Entry 9N5G (X-ray diffraction, 3.15 A resolution); this record covers chains A and I of the 13 polymer chains in the assembly.

# Chain A
Name: DNA-directed RNA polymerase II subunit RPB1
Source organism: Saccharomyces cerevisiae S288C
Notes: EC 2.7.7.6
UniProtKB: P04050 (RPB1_YEAST); numbering as in UniProt (aligned over 1-1733)
Amino-acid sequence (1733 residues; row label = number of the first residue in the row):
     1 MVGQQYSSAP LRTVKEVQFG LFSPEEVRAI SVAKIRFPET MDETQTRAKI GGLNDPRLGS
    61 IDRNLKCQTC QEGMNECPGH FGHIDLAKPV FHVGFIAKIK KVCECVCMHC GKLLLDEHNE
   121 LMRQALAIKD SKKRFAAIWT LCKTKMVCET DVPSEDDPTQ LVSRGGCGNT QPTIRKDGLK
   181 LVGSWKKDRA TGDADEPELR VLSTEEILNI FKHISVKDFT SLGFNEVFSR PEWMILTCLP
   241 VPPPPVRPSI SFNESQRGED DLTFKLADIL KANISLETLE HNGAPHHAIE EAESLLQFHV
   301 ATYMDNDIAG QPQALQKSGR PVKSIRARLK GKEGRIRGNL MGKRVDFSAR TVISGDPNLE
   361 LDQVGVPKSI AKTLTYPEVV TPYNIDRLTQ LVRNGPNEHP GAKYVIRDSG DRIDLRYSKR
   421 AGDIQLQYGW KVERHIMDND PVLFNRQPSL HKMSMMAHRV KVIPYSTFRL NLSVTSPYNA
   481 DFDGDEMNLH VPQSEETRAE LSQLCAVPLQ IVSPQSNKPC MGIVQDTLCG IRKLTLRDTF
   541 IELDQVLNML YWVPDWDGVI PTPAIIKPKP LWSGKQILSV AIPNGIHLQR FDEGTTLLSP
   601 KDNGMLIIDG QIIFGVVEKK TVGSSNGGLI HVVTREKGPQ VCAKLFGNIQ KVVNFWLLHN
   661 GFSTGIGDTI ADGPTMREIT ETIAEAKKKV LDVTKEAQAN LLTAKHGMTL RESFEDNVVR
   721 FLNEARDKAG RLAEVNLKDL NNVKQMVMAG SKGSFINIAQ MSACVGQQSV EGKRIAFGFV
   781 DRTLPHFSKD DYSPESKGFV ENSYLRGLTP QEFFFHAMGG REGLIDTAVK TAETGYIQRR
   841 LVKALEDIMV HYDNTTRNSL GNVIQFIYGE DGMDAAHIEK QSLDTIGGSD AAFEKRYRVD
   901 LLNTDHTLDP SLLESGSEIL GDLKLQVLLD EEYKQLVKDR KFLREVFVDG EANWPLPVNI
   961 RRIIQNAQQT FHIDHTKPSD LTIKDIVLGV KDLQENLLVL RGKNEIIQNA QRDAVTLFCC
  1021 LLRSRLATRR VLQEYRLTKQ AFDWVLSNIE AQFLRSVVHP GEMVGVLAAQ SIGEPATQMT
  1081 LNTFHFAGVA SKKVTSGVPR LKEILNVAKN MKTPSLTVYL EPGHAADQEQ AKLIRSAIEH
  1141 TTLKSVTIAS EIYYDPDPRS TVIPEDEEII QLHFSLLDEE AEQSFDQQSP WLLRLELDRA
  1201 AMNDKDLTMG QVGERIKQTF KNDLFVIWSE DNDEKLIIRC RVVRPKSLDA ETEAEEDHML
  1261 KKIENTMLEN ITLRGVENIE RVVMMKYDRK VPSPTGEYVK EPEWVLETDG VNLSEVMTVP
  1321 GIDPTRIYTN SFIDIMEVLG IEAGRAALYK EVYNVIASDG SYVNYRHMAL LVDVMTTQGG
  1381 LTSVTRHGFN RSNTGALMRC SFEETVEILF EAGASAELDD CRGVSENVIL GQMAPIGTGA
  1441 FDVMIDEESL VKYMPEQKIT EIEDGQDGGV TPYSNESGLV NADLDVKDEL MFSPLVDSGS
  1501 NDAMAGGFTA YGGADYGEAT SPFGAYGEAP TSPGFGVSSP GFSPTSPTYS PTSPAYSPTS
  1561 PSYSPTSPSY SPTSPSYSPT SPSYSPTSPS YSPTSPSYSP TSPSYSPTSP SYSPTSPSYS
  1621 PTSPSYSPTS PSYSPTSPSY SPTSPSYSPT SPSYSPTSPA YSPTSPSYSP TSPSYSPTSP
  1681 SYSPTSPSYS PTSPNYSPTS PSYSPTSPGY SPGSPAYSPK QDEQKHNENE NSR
Disordered / not traced: 1-2, 154-160, 187-198, 250-256, 1082-1091, 1177-1186, 1244-1256, 1447-1733
Disulfides: Cys105-Cys142
Ion coordination: Zn2+ site 1: Cys67, Cys70, Cys77, His80; Zn2+ site 2: Cys107, Cys148, Cys167; Mg2+: Asp483 (shared with 1 residue of chain R)
Small-molecule neighbours: ATP (adenosine-5'-triphosphate): Arg446, Pro448, Asn479, Asp481, Lys752, Thr827, Gln1078
Curated features (UniProtKB/Swiss-Prot):
  - region: Pro248 to Asp260 (Lid loop), Asn306 to Lys323 (Rudder loop), Pro810 to Glu822 (Bridging helix)
  - binding site (Zn(2+)): Cys67, Cys70, Cys77, His80, Cys107, Cys110, Cys148, Cys167
  - binding site (Mg(2+)): Asp481, Asp483, Asp485
  - modified residue: Thr1471 (Phosphothreonine)
  - cross-link (Glycyl lysine isopeptide (Lys-Gly)): Lys695 (interchain with G-Cter in ubiquitin), Lys1246 (interchain with G-Cter in ubiquitin), Lys1350 (interchain with G-Cter in ubiquitin)
  - natural variant: Ser1653 to Pro1659 (deletion: In strain: A364A)
  - mutagenesis: Lys1246 (K1246R: Impairs ubiquitination during transcription stress)

# Chain I
Name: DNA-directed RNA polymerase II subunit RPB9
Source organism: Saccharomyces cerevisiae S288C
UniProtKB: P27999 (RPB9_YEAST); residues 1-122 here = UniProt positions 1-122
Amino-acid sequence (122 residues; numbered 1 to 122; the number before each row is that of its first residue):
     1 MTTFRFCRDC NNMLYPREDK ENNRLLFECR TCSYVEEAGS PLVYRHELIT NIGETAGVVQ
    61 DIGSDPTLPR SDRECPKCHS RENVFFQSQQ RRKDTSMVLF FVCLSCSHIF TSDQKNKRTQ
   121 FS
Disordered / not traced: 1, 120-122
Ion coordination: Zn2+ site 1: Cys7, Cys10, Cys29, Cys32; Zn2+ site 2: Cys75, Cys103, Cys106
Curated features (UniProtKB/Swiss-Prot):
  - zinc finger: Cys7 to Cys32 (C4-type), Ser71 to Thr111 (TFIIS-type)
  - binding site (Zn(2+)): Cys7, Cys10, Cys29, Cys32, Cys75, Cys78, Cys103, Cys106
  - modified residue: Ser40 (Phosphoserine)

# How chain A and chain I interact
Contacting residue pairs (58):
  Ala697(A) - Met97(I)
  Gln698(A) - Met97(I)
  Gln698(A) - Val98(I)
  Gln698(A) - Leu99(I)
  Gln698(A) - Ser112(I)  hydrogen bond (backbone-side chain)
  Ala699(A) - Ser112(I)
  Ala699(A) - Asp113(I)
  Ala699(A) - Gln114(I)  hydrogen bond (backbone-backbone)
  Asn700(A) - Val98(I)
  Asn700(A) - Asp113(I)  hydrogen bond
  Thr709(A) - Lys93(I)
  Thr709(A) - Asp94(I)
  Arg711(A) - Gln87(I)  hydrogen bond
  Arg711(A) - Thr95(I)  hydrogen bond (side chain-backbone)
  Arg711(A) - Ser96(I)  hydrogen bond (side chain-backbone)
  Arg711(A) - Met97(I)
  Phe714(A) - Met97(I)  hydrophobic
  Asp781(A) - Arg91(I)  salt bridge
  Arg782(A) - Thr67(I)
  Ser788(A) - Thr67(I)
  Ser788(A) - Pro69(I)
  Lys789(A) - Asp65(I)  salt bridge
  Lys789(A) - Thr67(I)  hydrogen bond (backbone-backbone)
  Lys789(A) - Pro69(I)
  Asp790(A) - Phe86(I)
  Asp790(A) - Gln87(I)  hydrogen bond (side chain-backbone)
  Tyr792(A) - Gln87(I)
  Lys1144(A) - Leu48(I)
  Thr1147(A) - Leu48(I)
  Ile1148(A) - Glu47(I)
  Ile1148(A) - Leu48(I)  hydrogen bond (backbone-backbone)
  Ile1148(A) - Ile49(I)  hydrogen bond (backbone-backbone)
  Ala1149(A) - Arg45(I)
  Ala1149(A) - His46(I)
  Ser1150(A) - Arg45(I)
  Ser1150(A) - His46(I)  hydrogen bond (backbone-backbone)
  Glu1151(A) - Leu42(I)
  Glu1151(A) - Tyr44(I)
  Glu1151(A) - Arg45(I)  salt bridge
  Ile1152(A) - Pro41(I)
  Ile1152(A) - Leu42(I)
  Ile1152(A) - Val43(I)  hydrogen bond (backbone-backbone)
  Ile1152(A) - Tyr44(I)  hydrogen bond (backbone-backbone)
  Tyr1153(A) - Pro41(I)
  Tyr1153(A) - Leu42(I)  hydrophobic
  Tyr1154(A) - Glu18(I)  hydrogen bond
  Tyr1154(A) - Asn23(I)
  Tyr1154(A) - Arg24(I)
  Tyr1154(A) - Leu25(I)  hydrophobic
  Tyr1154(A) - Pro41(I)  hydrogen bond (backbone-backbone)
  Pro1156(A) - Asn23(I)
  Pro1190(A) - Glu18(I)
  Trp1191(A) - Leu25(I)  hydrophobic
  Trp1191(A) - Val43(I)  hydrophobic
  Asp1257(A) - Val43(I)
  Lys1261(A) - Tyr44(I)
  Glu1264(A) - Tyr44(I)
  Glu1264(A) - His46(I)  salt bridge
Also at the interface, not in a pair above, chain A (33 interface residues in all): Thr694, Leu701, Val1162, Asp1198, Leu1268
Also at the interface, not in a pair above, chain I (34 interface residues in all): Pro16, Asp19, Leu68, Gln89, Lys115

# In short
Chain A and chain I form an interface of 33 and 34 residues respectively; the contacts include 15 hydrogen
bonds and 4 salt bridges. Polar contacts include Asp781(A)-Arg91(I), Lys789(A)-Asp65(I) and
Glu1151(A)-Arg45(I). Bound to chain A: ATP.
Chain A is DNA-directed RNA polymerase II subunit RPB1 and chain I is DNA-directed RNA polymerase II subunit
RPB9, both from Saccharomyces cerevisiae S288C; the structure, RNA polymerase II elongation complex with
8-oxoG at +1 site, ATP in both A- and E-site, was determined by X-ray diffraction, deposited together with
9N5B, 9N5C, 9N5D, 9N5E and 9N5F.
